PDB entry 8BQO | X-ray diffraction, 2.10 A resolution | chains CCC and DDD of the 4 polymer chains in the assembly

# Chain CCC
Protein: Isoaspartyl peptidase subunit alpha
Organism: Escherichia coli
UniProt: P37595 (IAAA_ECOLI); residue numbers follow UniProt; this construct covers 2-178
Amino-acid sequence (178 residues; each row starts with the number of its first residue):
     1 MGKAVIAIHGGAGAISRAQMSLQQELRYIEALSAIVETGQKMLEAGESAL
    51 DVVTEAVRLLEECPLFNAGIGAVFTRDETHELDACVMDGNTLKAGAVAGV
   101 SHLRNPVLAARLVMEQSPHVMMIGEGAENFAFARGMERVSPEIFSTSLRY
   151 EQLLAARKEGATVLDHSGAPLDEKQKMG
Disordered / not traced: 1-2, 158-178
Construct notes: initiating methionine (1)
Bound ions: Na+: L60, E61, C63, F66, A68, I70
UniProt features mapped onto this chain:
  - site: G178 (Cleavage)

# Chain DDD
Protein: Isoaspartyl peptidase subunit beta
Organism: Escherichia coli
UniProt: P37595 (IAAA_ECOLI); numbering as in UniProt (aligned over 179-321)
Amino-acid sequence (143 residues; numbered 179 to 321; the number before each row is that of its first residue):
   179 TVGAVALDLDGNLAAATSTGGITNKLPGRVGDSPLVGAGCYANNASVAVS
   229 CTGTGEVFIRALAAYDIAALMDYGGLSLAEACERVVMEKLPALGGSGGLI
   279 AIDHEGNVALPFNTEGMYRAWGYAGDTPTTGIYREKGDTVATQ
Disordered / not traced: 313-321
Construct notes: engineered mutation I200 (Met in P37595)
UniProt features mapped onto this chain:
  - active site: T179 (Nucleophile)
  - binding site (substrate): R207 to D210, T230 to G233
  - mutagenesis: T179 (T179A: Catalytically inactive)
What the authors report for this chain:
  - mutagenesis - M200I: unchanged stability
  - mutagenesis - M200I: unchanged catalytic activity on L-Asn
  - catalytic residues: T197, T230 (citing earlier work)

# Chain CCC / chain DDD interface
Residue-residue contacts - 173 pairs, chain CCC then chain DDD:
  K3(CCC) - L185(DDD)
  K3(CCC) - L187(DDD)  hydrogen bond (side chain-backbone)
  A4(CCC) - L185(DDD)
  A4(CCC) - D186(DDD)
  A4(CCC) - L187(DDD)  hydrophobic
  A4(CCC) - Y301(DDD)
  A4(CCC) - A302(DDD)  hydrogen bond (backbone-backbone)
  V5(CCC) - A184(DDD)
  V5(CCC) - L185(DDD)  hydrogen bond (backbone-backbone)
  V5(CCC) - I280(DDD)
  V5(CCC) - G284(DDD)
  V5(CCC) - V286(DDD)  hydrophobic
  V5(CCC) - G300(DDD)
  V5(CCC) - Y301(DDD)  hydrophobic
  I6(CCC) - V183(DDD)
  I6(CCC) - I280(DDD)  hydrophobic
  I6(CCC) - W299(DDD)
  I6(CCC) - G300(DDD)  hydrogen bond (backbone-backbone)
  A7(CCC) - A182(DDD)
  A7(CCC) - V183(DDD)  hydrogen bond (backbone-backbone)
  A7(CCC) - I278(DDD)
  A7(CCC) - I280(DDD)
  A7(CCC) - V286(DDD)  hydrophobic
  A7(CCC) - A298(DDD)
  A7(CCC) - W299(DDD)  hydrophobic
  I8(CCC) - G181(DDD)
  I8(CCC) - A182(DDD)  hydrophobic
  I8(CCC) - I278(DDD)  hydrophobic
  I8(CCC) - R297(DDD)
  I8(CCC) - A298(DDD)  hydrogen bond (backbone-backbone)
  H9(CCC) - T179(DDD)
  H9(CCC) - V180(DDD)
  H9(CCC) - G181(DDD)  hydrogen bond (backbone-backbone)
  H9(CCC) - S228(DDD)  hydrogen bond
  H9(CCC) - C229(DDD)  hydrogen bond (side chain-backbone)
  H9(CCC) - T230(DDD)
  H9(CCC) - I278(DDD)
  H9(CCC) - Y296(DDD)
  G10(CCC) - T179(DDD)
  G10(CCC) - Y296(DDD)  hydrogen bond (backbone-backbone)
  G11(CCC) - T179(DDD)  hydrogen bond (backbone-backbone)
  G11(CCC) - T230(DDD)
  G11(CCC) - M295(DDD)
  G11(CCC) - Y296(DDD)  hydrogen bond (backbone-backbone)
  A12(CCC) - T230(DDD)  hydrogen bond (backbone-side chain)
  A12(CCC) - G275(DDD)
  A12(CCC) - G276(DDD)
  A12(CCC) - T292(DDD)
  A12(CCC) - G294(DDD)
  A12(CCC) - M295(DDD)  hydrophobic
  G13(CCC) - T292(DDD)
  G13(CCC) - G294(DDD)  hydrogen bond (backbone-backbone)
  I15(CCC) - E293(DDD)
  I15(CCC) - G294(DDD)
  I15(CCC) - M295(DDD)
  I15(CCC) - Y296(DDD)  hydrophobic
  I15(CCC) - I310(DDD)  hydrophobic
  I15(CCC) - Y311(DDD)  hydrophobic
  S16(CCC) - E293(DDD)
  R17(CCC) - E293(DDD)  hydrogen bond (backbone-side chain)
  R17(CCC) - Y311(DDD)
  M20(CCC) - Y296(DDD)
  M20(CCC) - Y311(DDD)
  E25(CCC) - I310(DDD)
  E25(CCC) - Y311(DDD)  hydrogen bond
  Y28(CCC) - Y296(DDD)  hydrophobic
  I29(CCC) - T308(DDD)
  I29(CCC) - I310(DDD)  hydrophobic
  L32(CCC) - R297(DDD)
  S33(CCC) - T308(DDD)
  V36(CCC) - A298(DDD)  hydrophobic
  V36(CCC) - W299(DDD)  hydrophobic
  V36(CCC) - P306(DDD)  hydrophobic
  E37(CCC) - P306(DDD)
  Q40(CCC) - G300(DDD)
  Q40(CCC) - Y301(DDD)  hydrogen bond (side chain-backbone)
  Q40(CCC) - D304(DDD)  hydrogen bond (side chain-backbone)
  Q40(CCC) - P306(DDD)
  L43(CCC) - L185(DDD)
  L43(CCC) - D186(DDD)
  L43(CCC) - L187(DDD)
  E44(CCC) - L187(DDD)
  E44(CCC) - A302(DDD)
  E44(CCC) - G303(DDD)  hydrogen bond (side chain-backbone)
  E47(CCC) - D186(DDD)
  S48(CCC) - D186(DDD)
  A49(CCC) - A184(DDD)
  A49(CCC) - D186(DDD)  hydrogen bond (backbone-side chain)
  A49(CCC) - N190(DDD)
  A49(CCC) - A192(DDD)
  L50(CCC) - A192(DDD)
  V52(CCC) - A184(DDD)  hydrophobic
  V53(CCC) - A182(DDD)
  V53(CCC) - V183(DDD)  hydrophobic
  V53(CCC) - A184(DDD)
  V53(CCC) - A192(DDD)
  A56(CCC) - A182(DDD)  hydrophobic
  V57(CCC) - G181(DDD)
  V57(CCC) - A182(DDD)
  V57(CCC) - A194(DDD)  hydrophobic
  V57(CCC) - S196(DDD)
  L60(CCC) - V180(DDD)  hydrophobic
  L60(CCC) - G181(DDD)
  E61(CCC) - S196(DDD)  hydrogen bond
  F66(CCC) - V180(DDD)  hydrophobic
  N67(CCC) - T179(DDD)  hydrogen bond (backbone-backbone)
  N67(CCC) - T197(DDD)
  N67(CCC) - G198(DDD)  hydrogen bond (backbone-backbone)
  N67(CCC) - G199(DDD)  hydrogen bond (side chain-backbone)
  A68(CCC) - V180(DDD)  hydrophobic
  A68(CCC) - S196(DDD)
  A68(CCC) - T197(DDD)
  A68(CCC) - G198(DDD)
  A72(CCC) - G198(DDD)
  V73(CCC) - G198(DDD)
  V73(CCC) - G199(DDD)
  V73(CCC) - I200(DDD)
  V73(CCC) - T201(DDD)
  F74(CCC) - I200(DDD)
  F74(CCC) - T201(DDD)
  F74(CCC) - N202(DDD)  hydrogen bond (backbone-backbone)
  F74(CCC) - K203(DDD)
  T75(CCC) - N202(DDD)
  T75(CCC) - K203(DDD)
  R76(CCC) - N202(DDD)
  R76(CCC) - K203(DDD)  hydrogen bond (backbone-backbone)
  R76(CCC) - L204(DDD)
  R76(CCC) - P205(DDD)
  D77(CCC) - P205(DDD)
  E81(CCC) - G198(DDD)
  E81(CCC) - K203(DDD)  salt bridge
  E81(CCC) - P205(DDD)
  E81(CCC) - G206(DDD)  hydrogen bond (side chain-backbone)
  L82(CCC) - T197(DDD)
  L82(CCC) - G198(DDD)
  D83(CCC) - S196(DDD)
  D83(CCC) - T197(DDD)  hydrogen bond (backbone-backbone)
  D83(CCC) - P212(DDD)
  A84(CCC) - T195(DDD)
  A84(CCC) - S196(DDD)
  A84(CCC) - P212(DDD)
  C85(CCC) - A194(DDD)
  C85(CCC) - T195(DDD)  hydrogen bond (backbone-backbone)
  C85(CCC) - S211(DDD)
  C85(CCC) - P212(DDD)  hydrophobic
  C85(CCC) - V214(DDD)  hydrophobic
  C85(CCC) - C218(DDD)  hydrophobic
  V86(CCC) - A193(DDD)
  M87(CCC) - A192(DDD)
  M87(CCC) - A193(DDD)  hydrogen bond (backbone-backbone)
  M87(CCC) - V214(DDD)  hydrophobic
  M87(CCC) - Y219(DDD)  hydrophobic
  M87(CCC) - A220(DDD)
  D88(CCC) - L191(DDD)
  G89(CCC) - L191(DDD)  hydrogen bond (backbone-backbone)
  G89(CCC) - A220(DDD)
  G89(CCC) - N221(DDD)
  G89(CCC) - N222(DDD)  hydrogen bond (backbone-backbone)
  N90(CCC) - N190(DDD)
  N90(CCC) - N222(DDD)  hydrogen bond
  L92(CCC) - Y219(DDD)
  L92(CCC) - A220(DDD)
  L92(CCC) - N221(DDD)
  A94(CCC) - V214(DDD)  hydrophobic
  A96(CCC) - P212(DDD)
  V97(CCC) - P212(DDD)
  P106(CCC) - S196(DDD)
  V107(CCC) - A194(DDD)  hydrophobic
  M121(CCC) - L213(DDD)  hydrophobic
  Q152(CCC) - T201(DDD)
  L153(CCC) - T201(DDD)
  L153(CCC) - N202(DDD)
  A156(CCC) - T201(DDD)
Interface residues without a listed pair, chain CCC (68 interface residues in all): G46, A98, V120, R157
Interface residues without a listed pair, chain DDD (66 interface residues in all): R207, V208, L288, T305, G309

# In short
Chain CCC and chain DDD form an interface of 68 and 66 residues respectively, with 33 hydrogen bonds and 1
salt bridge. Among the polar pairs are E81(CCC)-K203(DDD), K3(CCC)-L187(DDD) and H9(CCC)-S228(DDD). The paper
reports catalytic residues T197(DDD) and T230(DDD); M200I of chain DDD leaves stability unchanged.
Chain CCC is Isoaspartyl peptidase subunit alpha and chain DDD is Isoaspartyl peptidase subunit beta, both
from Escherichia coli; the structure, Structure of E.coli Class 2 L-asparaginase EcAIII, mutant M200I, was
determined by X-ray diffraction, deposited together with 8BI3, 8BKF, 8BP9, 8C0I and 8C23.
